Entry 1NB9 (X-ray diffraction, 1.70 A resolution); this record covers chain A.

== Chain A ==
Protein: hypothetical protein FLJ11149
Source organism: Homo sapiens
Notes: EC 2.7.1.26
UniProtKB: Q969G6 (RIFK_HUMAN); residues 9-155 here = UniProt positions 9-155
Amino-acid sequence (147 residues; each row starts with the number of its first residue):
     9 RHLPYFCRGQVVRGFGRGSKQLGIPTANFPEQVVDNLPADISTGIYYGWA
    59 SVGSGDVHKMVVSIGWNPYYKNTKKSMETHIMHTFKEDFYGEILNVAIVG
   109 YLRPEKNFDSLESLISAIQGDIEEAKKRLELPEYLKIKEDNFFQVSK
Differences from the reference sequence: conflict Tyr142 (His in Q969G6)
Ion coordination: Mg2+: Thr34 (together with ADP)
Residues lining bound ligands:
  - ADP (adenosine-5'-diphosphate): Val19, Val20, Arg21, Gly22, Phe23, Gly26, Ser27, Lys28, Pro33, Thr34, Ala35, Asn36, Thr87, His88, Ile89, His91, Phe93, Asp96, Phe97, Tyr98
  - riboflavin (RBF): Ser27, Thr34, Ile53, Val69, Ser71, Glu86, Arg111, Glu113, Lys114, Phe116, Leu122, Ile126, Asp129

== In short ==
Ligands of chain A: ADP and riboflavin.
Chain A is hypothetical protein FLJ11149 (Homo sapiens); the structure, Crystal Structure of Riboflavin
Kinase, was determined by X-ray diffraction together with 1P4M and 1NB0 from the same study.
